Entry 6DJU (electron microscopy, 3.80 A resolution); this record covers chains N and E of the 7 polymer chains in the assembly.

== Chain N ==
Molecule: casein polyAlanine model
From: Bos taurus
Sequence (26 residues; each row starts with the number of its first residue):
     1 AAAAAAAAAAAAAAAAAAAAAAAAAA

== Chain E ==
Molecule: Chaperone protein ClpB
From: Mycobacterium tuberculosis
UniProt: A0A045JSR5 (A0A045JSR5_MYCTX); numbering as in UniProt (aligned over 1-848)
Sequence (848 residues; each row starts with the number of its first residue):
     1 MDSFNPTTKTQAALTAALQAASTAGNPEIRPAHLLMALLTQNDGIAAPLL
    51 EAVGVEPATVRAETQRLLDRLPQATGASTQPQLSRESLAAITTAQQLATE
   101 LDDEYVSTEHVMVGLATGDSDVAKLLTGHGASPQALREAFVKVRGSARVT
   151 SPEPEATYQALQKYSTDLTARAREGKLDPVIGRDNEIRRVVQVLSRRTKN
   201 NPVLIGEPGVGKTAIVEGLAQRIVAGDVPESLRDKTIVALDLGSMVAGSK
   251 YRGEFEERLKAVLDDIKNSAGQIITFIDELHTIVGAGATGEGAMDAGNMI
   301 KPMLARGELRLVGATTLDEYRKHIEKDAALERRFQQVYVGEPSVEDTIGI
   351 LRGLKDRYEVHHGVRITDSALVAAATLSDRYITARFLPDKAIDLVDEAAS
   401 RLRMEIDSRPVEIDEVERLVRRLEIEEMALSKEEDEASAERLAKLRSELA
   451 DQKEKLAELTTRWQNEKNAIEIVRDLKEQLEALRGESERAERDGDLAKAA
   501 ELRYGRIPEVEKKLDAALPQAQAREQVMLKEEVGPDDIADVVSAWTGIPA
   551 GRLLEGETAKLLRMEDELGKRVIGQKAAVTAVSDAVRRSRAGVSDPNRPT
   601 GAFMFLGPTGVGKTELAKALADFLFDDERAMVRIDMSEYGEKHTVARLIG
   651 APPGYVGYEAGGQLTEAVRRRPYTVVLFDEIEKAHPDVFDVLLQVLDEGR
   701 LTDGHGRTVDFRNTILILTSNLGSGGSAEQVLAAVRATFKPEFINRLDDV
   751 LIFEGLNPEELVRIVDIQLAQLGKRLAQRRLQLQVSLPAKRWLAQRGFDP
   801 VYGARPLRRLVQQAIGDQLAKMLLAGQVHDGDTVPVNVSPDADSLILG
Unresolved in the structure: 1-158, 247-251, 285-296, 408-529, 846-848
Ligand contacts:
  - ADP (adenosine-5'-diphosphate): Arg-571, Val-572, Ile-573, Pro-608, Thr-609, Gly-610, Val-611, Gly-612, Lys-613, Thr-614, Glu-615, Ile-764, Gln-768, Ala-804, Arg-805, Arg-808
  - ATP-gamma-S (AGS; phosphothiophosphoric acid-adenylate ester): Asp-178, Pro-179, Val-180, Ile-181, Pro-208, Gly-209, Val-210, Gly-211, Lys-212, Thr-213, Ala-214, Asp-278, Pro-388, Asp-389
From the paper describing this entry:
  - binding site for casein polyAlanine model (chain N): Tyr-251, Tyr-655, Val-656
  - contacts within the chain: Val-656/Tyr-658 (hydrophobic contact)
  - mutagenesis - P410A, V656A, Y658A: abolished catalytic activity
  - binding site for ATP-gamma-S: Arg-332, Arg-333, Arg-746, Arg-805

== How chain N and chain E interact ==
Contacting residue pairs (4):
  Ala-10(N) / Arg-252(E)  hydrogen bond (backbone-side chain)
  Ala-24(N) / Gly-654(E)  hydrogen bond (backbone-backbone)
  Ala-24(N) / Tyr-655(E)  hydrophobic
  Ala-25(N) / Val-656(E)  hydrophobic
Other interface residues (no listed pair), chain N (6 interface residues in all): Ala-9, Ala-23, Ala-26

== In short ==
The interface between chain N and chain E involves 6 residues on one side and 4 on the other; the contacts
include 2 hydrogen bonds. Polar pairs include Ala-10(N)/Arg-252(E) and Ala-24(N)/Gly-654(E). The paper reports
a binding site for ATP-gamma-S at Arg-332(E), Arg-333(E) and Arg-746(E) among others; P410A, V656A and Y658A
of chain E abolish catalytic activity.
Here chain N is casein polyAlanine model (Bos taurus) and chain E is Chaperone protein ClpB (Mycobacterium
tuberculosis). Entry 6DJU (Mtb ClpB in complex with ATPgammaS and casein, Conformer 1) was determined by
electron microscopy, deposited together with 6DJV and 6ED3.
